Entry 2KM8 (solution NMR); this record covers chains A and B of the 3 polymer chains in the assembly.

== Chain A ==
Molecule: 13-nt RNA strand
Sequence (13 nucleotides; each row starts with the number of its first residue):
     1 UAUAUAUAAU AAU

== Chain B ==
Name: mRNA 3'-end-processing protein RNA15
Organism: Saccharomyces cerevisiae
Notes: fragment: to 97
UniProt: P25299 (RNA15_YEAST); residues 22-105 here correspond to UniProt positions 14-97 (UniProt number = residue number - 8)
Sequence (84 residues; row label = number of the first residue in the row):
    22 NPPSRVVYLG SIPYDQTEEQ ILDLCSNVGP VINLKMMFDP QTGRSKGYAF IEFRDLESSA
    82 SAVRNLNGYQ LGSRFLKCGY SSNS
From the paper describing this entry:
  - binding site for the 13-nt RNA strand (chain A): Tyr29, Lys56, Met58, Tyr69, Phe71, Lys98
  - mutagenesis - R95D: abolished binding to the 13-nt RNA strand (chain A)
  - mutagenesis - R95D: decreased growth in response to 1.5% formamide
  - mutagenesis - R95D: unchanged expression
  - mutagenesis - R95A: decreased binding to the 13-nt RNA strand (chain A)
  - mutagenesis - R95D: decreased binding to GAL7-1 precursor

== Chain A / chain B interface ==
Pairs across the interface (24; chain A residue first):
  A8(A) - Tyr29(B)  base contact
  A8(A) - Arg95(B)  sugar contact
  A8(A) - Lys98(B)  base contact
  A8(A) - Cys99(B)  base contact
  A8(A) - Tyr101(B)  base contact
  A9(A) - Tyr29(B)  base contact
  A9(A) - Tyr69(B)  sugar contact
  A9(A) - Phe71(B)  base contact
  A9(A) - Tyr101(B)  base contact
  A9(A) - Ser102(B)  base contact
  U10(A) - Met57(B)  base contact
  U10(A) - Met58(B)  base contact
  U10(A) - Phe59(B)  sugar contact
  U10(A) - Ser66(B)  phosphate contact
  U10(A) - Tyr69(B)  sugar contact
  U10(A) - Phe71(B)  base contact
  A11(A) - Met58(B)  base contact
  A11(A) - Phe59(B)  sugar contact
  A11(A) - Asp60(B)  phosphate contact
  A11(A) - Pro61(B)  sugar contact
  A11(A) - Gln62(B)  phosphate contact
  A11(A) - Thr63(B)  phosphate contact
  A12(A) - Gln62(B)  phosphate contact
  U13(A) - Gln62(B)  base contact
Interface residues without a listed pair, chain B (19 interface residues in all): Lys56, Ala70, Gly100

== In short ==
6 residues of chain A face 19 of chain B across their interface. The paper reports a binding site for the
13-nt RNA strand (chain A) at Tyr29(B), Lys56(B) and Met58(B) among others; R95D of chain B abolishes binding
to the 13-nt RNA strand (chain A).
Here chain A is a 13-nt RNA strand and chain B is mRNA 3'-end-processing protein RNA15 (Saccharomyces
cerevisiae). Entry 2KM8 (Interdomain RRM packing contributes to RNA recognition in the rna15, hrp1, anchor RNA
3' processing ternary ...) was determined by solution NMR.
